PDB entry 6SJM | X-ray diffraction, 2.52 A resolution | chains A and B

Chain A:
Protein: Retinoic acid receptor RXR-alpha
Organism: Homo sapiens
Reference sequence: P19793 (RXRA_HUMAN); numbering as in UniProt (aligned over 229-456)
Chain sequence (230 residues; each row starts with the number of its first residue):
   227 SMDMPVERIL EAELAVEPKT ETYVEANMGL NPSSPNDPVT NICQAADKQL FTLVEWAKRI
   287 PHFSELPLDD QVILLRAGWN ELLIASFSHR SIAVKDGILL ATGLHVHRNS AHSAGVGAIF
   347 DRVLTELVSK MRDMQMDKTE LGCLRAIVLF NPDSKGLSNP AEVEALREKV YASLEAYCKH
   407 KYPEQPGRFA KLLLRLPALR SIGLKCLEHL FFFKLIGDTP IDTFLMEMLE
Disordered / not traced: 227, 245-261
Differences from the reference sequence: expression tag (227-228)
Small-molecule neighbours: LFZ (2-[4-[3,5-bis(trifluoromethyl)phenyl]phenyl]ethanoic acid): Ile-268, Ala-271, Ala-272, Gln-275, Leu-309, Phe-313, Arg-316, Ile-324, Leu-326, Ala-327, Val-342, Ile-345, Phe-346, Val-349, Cys-432, His-435, Leu-436, Phe-439
UniProt features mapped onto this chain:
  - region: Arg-348 to Gly-368 (Required for nuclear export)
  - binding site (9-cis-retinoate): Arg-316, Ala-327
  - binding site (all-trans-retinoate): Arg-316, Ala-327
  - modified residue (Phosphoserine): Ser-259, Ser-260
  - mutagenesis: Val-280 (V280A: Abolished ubiquitination and degradation by UBR5), Met-357 to Met-360 (Abolishes nuclear export), Leu-418 to Leu-430 (Abolishes nuclear localization), Glu-434 (E434N/Q/K/A: As a heterodimer with NR1H4, impairs interaction with coactivator NCOA1. Impairs transcriptional activity)
What the authors report for this chain:
  - binding site for LFZ: Phe-313, Arg-316

Chain B:
Protein: Nuclear receptor coactivator 2
Reference sequence: Q15596 (NCOA2_HUMAN); residues 471-484 here correspond to UniProt positions 686-699 (UniProt number = residue number + 215)
Chain sequence (14 residues; numbered 471 to 484; the number before each row is that of its first residue):
   471 KHKILHRLLQ DSSY
Disordered / not traced: 484
Differences from the reference sequence: conflict Tyr-484 (Ser699 in Q15596)

Chain A / chain B interface:
Pairs across the interface (23):
  Phe-277(A) / Leu-478(B)  hydrophobic
  Val-280(A) / Leu-478(B)  hydrophobic
  Val-280(A) / Leu-479(B)  hydrophobic
  Glu-281(A) / Ser-483(B)
  Lys-284(A) / Leu-478(B)  hydrogen bond (side chain-backbone)
  Lys-284(A) / Leu-479(B)
  Lys-284(A) / Asp-481(B)  hydrogen bond (side chain-backbone)
  Lys-284(A) / Ser-483(B)
  Leu-294(A) / Leu-479(B)  hydrophobic
  Gln-297(A) / Leu-479(B)
  Val-298(A) / His-472(B)
  Val-298(A) / Leu-475(B)
  Val-298(A) / His-476(B)
  Val-298(A) / Leu-479(B)  hydrophobic
  Arg-302(A) / His-472(B)  hydrogen bond
  Arg-302(A) / Leu-475(B)
  Thr-449(A) / Ile-474(B)
  Phe-450(A) / Ile-474(B)  hydrophobic
  Phe-450(A) / Leu-478(B)  hydrophobic
  Glu-453(A) / His-472(B)
  Glu-453(A) / Lys-473(B)  hydrogen bond (side chain-backbone)
  Glu-453(A) / Ile-474(B)  hydrogen bond (side chain-backbone)
  Glu-453(A) / Leu-475(B)  hydrogen bond (side chain-backbone)
Other interface residues (no listed pair), chain A (14 interface residues in all): Phe-289, Leu-301, Met-454

In short:
14 residues of chain A face 9 of chain B across their interface, with 6 hydrogen bonds. Polar contacts include
Lys-284(A)/Leu-478(B), Lys-284(A)/Asp-481(B) and Arg-302(A)/His-472(B). Ligands of chain A: compound LFZ. The
paper reports a binding site for LFZ at Phe-313(A) and Arg-316(A).
Chain A is Retinoic acid receptor RXR-alpha (Homo sapiens) and chain B is Nuclear receptor coactivator 2; the
structure, Crystal structure of the Retinoic Acid Receptor alpha in complex with compound 24 (JP175), was
determined by X-ray diffraction.
